PDB entry 7JG5 | electron microscopy, 3.40 A resolution | chains G and H of the 20 polymer chains in the assembly

Chain G:
Molecule: ATP synthase gamma chain
Source organism: Mycolicibacterium smegmatis
UniProtKB: A0A0D6IUE3 (A0A0D6IUE3_MYCSM); residue numbers follow UniProt; this construct covers 1-307
Chain sequence (307 residues; row label = number of the first residue in the row):
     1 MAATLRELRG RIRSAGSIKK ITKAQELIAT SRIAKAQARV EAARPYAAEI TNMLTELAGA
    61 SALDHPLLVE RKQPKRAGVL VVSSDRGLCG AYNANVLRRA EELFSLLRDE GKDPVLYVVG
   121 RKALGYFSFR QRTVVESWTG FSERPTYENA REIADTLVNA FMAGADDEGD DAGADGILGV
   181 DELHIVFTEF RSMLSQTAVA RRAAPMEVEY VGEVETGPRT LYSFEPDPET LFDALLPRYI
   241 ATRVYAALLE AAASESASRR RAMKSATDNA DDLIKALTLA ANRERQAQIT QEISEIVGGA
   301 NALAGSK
Unresolved in the structure: 1-3, 165-177, 214-221, 304-307

Chain H:
Molecule: ATP synthase epsilon chain
Source organism: Mycolicibacterium smegmatis
UniProtKB: A0A0D6IU73 (A0A0D6IU73_MYCSM); residues 1-121 here = UniProt positions 1-121
Chain sequence (121 residues; each row starts with the number of its first residue):
     1 MADLNVEIVA VERELWSGPA TFVFTRTTAG EIGILPRHIP LVAQLVDDAM VRVEREGEDD
    61 LRIAVDGGFL SVTEETVRIL VENAQFESEI DADAAKEDAA SDDERTAAWG RARLRALGQI
   121 D
Unresolved in the structure: 1-2, 120-121

How chain G and chain H interact:
Pairs across the interface (42; chain G residue first):
  Arg39(G) - Glu12(H)  salt bridge
  Ala42(G) - Glu12(H)
  Ala42(G) - Arg13(H)
  Ala43(G) - Val11(H)
  Ala43(G) - Glu12(H)
  Tyr46(G) - Val9(H)
  Tyr46(G) - Ala10(H)
  Tyr46(G) - Val11(H)  hydrophobic
  Tyr46(G) - Leu80(H)  hydrophobic
  Tyr46(G) - Val81(H)
  Glu49(G) - Arg78(H)  salt bridge
  Glu49(G) - Leu80(H)
  Ile50(G) - Leu80(H)  hydrophobic
  Met53(G) - Val42(H)  hydrophobic
  Met53(G) - Phe69(H)  hydrophobic
  Met53(G) - Ser71(H)
  Met53(G) - Leu80(H)  hydrophobic
  Thr146(G) - Glu12(H)  hydrogen bond
  Tyr147(G) - Val11(H)  hydrophobic
  Tyr147(G) - Glu12(H)  hydrogen bond (backbone-side chain)
  Tyr147(G) - Glu82(H)
  Arg151(G) - Arg105(H)
  Tyr222(G) - Val42(H)  hydrophobic
  Ser223(G) - Ile39(H)
  Ser223(G) - Pro40(H)  hydrogen bond (backbone-backbone)
  Ser223(G) - Leu41(H)
  Ser223(G) - Val42(H)  hydrogen bond (backbone-backbone)
  Phe224(G) - Val42(H)
  Glu225(G) - Ala29(H)
  Glu225(G) - Leu41(H)
  Glu225(G) - Val42(H)  hydrogen bond (backbone-backbone)
  Pro226(G) - Thr28(H)
  Pro226(G) - Ala29(H)
  Leu231(G) - Val42(H)
  Ala234(G) - Gln44(H)
  Leu235(G) - Phe69(H)  hydrophobic
  Arg238(G) - Asp66(H)
  Arg238(G) - Gly67(H)  hydrogen bond (side chain-backbone)
  Arg238(G) - Glu82(H)
  Thr242(G) - Val11(H)
  Tyr245(G) - Val11(H)
  Tyr245(G) - Glu12(H)
Interface residues without a listed pair, chain G (23 interface residues in all): Pro45, Asp155
Interface residues without a listed pair, chain H (25 interface residues in all): Glu14, Ala43, Gly68, Val72

Summary:
23 residues of chain G face 25 of chain H across their interface; the contacts include 6 hydrogen bonds and 2
salt bridges. Among the polar pairs are Arg39(G)-Glu12(H), Glu49(G)-Arg78(H) and Thr146(G)-Glu12(H).
Chain G is ATP synthase gamma chain and chain H is ATP synthase epsilon chain, both from Mycolicibacterium
smegmatis; the structure, Cryo-EM structure of bedaquiline-free Mycobacterium smegmatis ATP synthase
rotational state 1, was determined by electron microscopy together with 7JG6, 7JG7, 7JG8, 7JG9, 7JGA, 7JGB and
7JGC from the same study.
